6UI0 - chain A; structure by X-ray diffraction, 1.40 A resolution.

# Chain A
Name: Streptavidin
Source organism: Streptomyces avidinii
UniProtKB: P22629 (SAV_STRAV); residues 14-159 here correspond to UniProt positions 38-183 (UniProt number = residue number + 24)
Amino-acid sequence (159 residues; each row starts with the number of its first residue):
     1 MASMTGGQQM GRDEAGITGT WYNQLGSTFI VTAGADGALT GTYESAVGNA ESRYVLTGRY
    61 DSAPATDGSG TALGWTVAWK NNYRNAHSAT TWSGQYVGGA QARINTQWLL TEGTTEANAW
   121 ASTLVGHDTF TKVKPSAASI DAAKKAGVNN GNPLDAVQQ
Unresolved in the structure: 1-9, 135-159
Construct notes: initiating methionine (1); expression tag (2-13); engineered mutation Gln101 (Glu125 in P22629), Glu112 (Ser136 in P22629), Ala121 (Lys145 in P22629)
Curated features (UniProtKB/Swiss-Prot):
  - motif: Arg59 to Asp61 (Cell attachment site)
  - binding site (biotin): Tyr43, Tyr54, Trp92, Trp108, Trp120
Metal / ion sites: Fe ion: Glu112 (together with acetate ion)
Ligand contacts: QFY ({N-(2-{bis[(pyridin-2-yl-kappaN)methyl]amino-kappaN}ethyl)-5-[(3aS,4S,6aR)-2-oxohexahydro-1H-thieno[3,4-d]imidazol-4-yl]pentanamide}iron(3+)): Asn23, Leu25, Ser27, Tyr43, Ser45, Val47, Gly48, Asn49, Ala50, Trp79, Ala86, Ser88, Thr90, Trp92, Trp108, Leu110, Glu112, Trp120, Ala121, Ser122, Thr123, Leu124, Asp128
From the paper describing this entry:
  - binding site for acetate ion: Asn49

# Summary
Ligands of chain A: compound QFY. UniProt lists 5 biotin-binding residues. The paper reports a binding site
for acetate ion at Asn49.
Chain A is Streptavidin (Streptomyces avidinii); the structure, Artificial Iron Proteins: Modelling the Active
Sites in Non-Heme Dioxygenases, was determined by X-ray diffraction together with 6UIU, 6UIY, 6UIZ and 6US6
from the same study.
